PDB entry 4RSU | X-ray diffraction, 2.30 A resolution | chains A and G of the 12 polymer chains in the assembly

# Chain A (and G)
Name: Tumor necrosis factor ligand superfamily member 14, soluble form
From: Homo sapiens
Notes: fragment: EXTRACELLULAR DOMAIN, residues 83-240; chain G of this document is another copy of the same molecule, construct and numbering; everything in this record applies to it too
UniProtKB: O43557 (TNF14_HUMAN); residues 83-240 here = UniProt positions 83-240
Amino-acid sequence (165 residues; numbered 76 to 240; the number before each row is that of its first residue):
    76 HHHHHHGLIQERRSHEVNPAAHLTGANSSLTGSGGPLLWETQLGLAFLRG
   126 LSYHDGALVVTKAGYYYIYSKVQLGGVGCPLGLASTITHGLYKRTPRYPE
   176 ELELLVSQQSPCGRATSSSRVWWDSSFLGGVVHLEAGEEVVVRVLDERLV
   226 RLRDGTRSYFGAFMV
Unresolved in the structure: 76-91 (chain G: 76-90)
Sequence notes: expression tag (76-82); conflict Glu214 (Lys in O43557)
Cystine bridges: Cys154-Cys187

# Interface between chain A and chain G
Contacting residue pairs (12; chain A residue first):
  Cys154(A) with Arg189(G), hydrogen bond (backbone-side chain)
  Leu156(A) with Ser160(G)
  Gly157(A) with Leu158(G); Ala159(G); Ser160(G)
  Leu158(A) with Gly157(G)
  Ser160(A) with Leu156(G); Gly157(G)
  Arg189(A) with Cys154(G), hydrogen bond (side chain-backbone); Pro155(G), hydrogen bond (side chain-backbone); Leu156(G); Arg189(G)
Other interface residues (no listed pair), chain A (9 interface residues in all): Pro155, Ala159, Ser193

# Overview
Chain A and chain G form an interface of 9 and 8 residues respectively; the contacts include 3 hydrogen bonds.
Polar pairs include Cys154(A)-Arg189(G) and Arg189(A)-Pro155(G).
Chain A and chain G are both Tumor necrosis factor ligand superfamily member 14, soluble form (Homo sapiens);
the structure, Crystal structure of the light and hvem complex, was determined by X-ray diffraction (same
publication as 7MSG and 7MSJ).
